5HN3 - chain A; structure by X-ray diffraction, 1.70 A resolution.

[Chain A]
Protein: Homoisocitrate dehydrogenase
From: Thermococcus kodakarensis (strain ATCC BAA-918 / JCM 12380 / KOD1)
Reference sequence: Q5JFV8 (Q5JFV8_THEKO); numbering as in UniProt (aligned over 1-347)
Amino-acid sequence (353 residues; numbered 1 to 353; the number before each row is that of its first residue):
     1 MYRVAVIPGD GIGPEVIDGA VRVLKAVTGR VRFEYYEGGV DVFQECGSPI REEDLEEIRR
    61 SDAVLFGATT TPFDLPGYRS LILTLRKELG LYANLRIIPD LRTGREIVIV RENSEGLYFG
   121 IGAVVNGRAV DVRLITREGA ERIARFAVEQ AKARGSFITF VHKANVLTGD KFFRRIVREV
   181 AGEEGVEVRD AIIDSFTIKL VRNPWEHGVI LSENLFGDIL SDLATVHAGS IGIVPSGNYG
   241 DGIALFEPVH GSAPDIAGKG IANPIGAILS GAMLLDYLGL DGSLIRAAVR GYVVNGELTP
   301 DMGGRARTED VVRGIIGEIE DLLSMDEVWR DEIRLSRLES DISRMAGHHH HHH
Unresolved in the structure: 333-353
Sequence notes: expression tag (348-353)
Ion coordination: Na+: Pro248, Val249, His250

[In short]
Pro248, Val249 and His250 form the Na+ site.
Chain A is Homoisocitrate dehydrogenase (Thermococcus kodakarensis (strain ATCC BAA-918 / JCM 12380 / KOD1));
the structure, Crystal structure of beta-decarboxylating dehydrogenase (TK0280) from Thermococcus kodakarensis
(apo form), was determined by X-ray diffraction (same publication as 5HN4, 5HN5 and 5HN6).
